4EX1 - chains A and B of the 4 polymer chains in the assembly; structure by X-ray diffraction, 1.66 A resolution.

[Chain A]
Molecule: Insulin A chain
Organism: Homo sapiens
UniProtKB: P01308 (INS_HUMAN); residues 1-21 here correspond to UniProt positions 90-110 (UniProt number = residue number + 89)
Sequence (21 residues; numbered 1 to 21; the number before each row is that of its first residue):
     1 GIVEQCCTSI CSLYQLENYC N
Disulfide bonds: Cys6-Cys11

[Chain B]
Molecule: Insulin B chain
Organism: Homo sapiens
UniProtKB: P01308 (INS_HUMAN); residues 1-30 here correspond to UniProt positions 25-54 (UniProt number = residue number + 24)
Sequence (30 residues; row label = number of the first residue in the row):
     1 FVNQHLCGSH LVEALYLVCG ERGFFYTPKT
Metal / ion sites: Zn2+ near His10 (its only coordinating residue here)

[How chain A and chain B interact]
Residue-residue contacts (44; chain A residue first):
  Gly1(A) - Thr30(B)  hydrogen bond (backbone-side chain)
  Ile2(A) - Leu11(B)  hydrophobic
  Ile2(A) - Leu15(B)  hydrophobic
  Val3(A) - Pro28(B)  hydrophobic
  Glu4(A) - Thr30(B)  hydrogen bond
  Cys6(A) - Gln4(B)
  Cys6(A) - His5(B)
  Cys6(A) - Leu6(B)  hydrogen bond (backbone-backbone)
  Cys6(A) - Leu11(B)  hydrophobic
  Cys7(A) - His5(B)
  Cys7(A) - Leu6(B)  hydrogen bond (backbone-backbone)
  Cys7(A) - Cys7(B)  disulfide
  Thr8(A) - His5(B)  hydrogen bond (backbone-side chain)
  Ser9(A) - His5(B)
  Ile10(A) - Asn3(B)
  Ile10(A) - Gln4(B)
  Ile10(A) - His5(B)
  Cys11(A) - Asn3(B)
  Cys11(A) - Gln4(B)  hydrogen bond (backbone-backbone)
  Ser12(A) - Val2(B)
  Ser12(A) - Asn3(B)  hydrogen bond (backbone-side chain)
  Leu13(A) - Phe1(B)  hydrophobic
  Leu13(A) - Val2(B)
  Leu13(A) - Val18(B)  hydrophobic
  Tyr14(A) - Phe1(B)
  Leu16(A) - Leu6(B)  hydrophobic
  Leu16(A) - Leu11(B)  hydrophobic
  Leu16(A) - Ala14(B)  hydrophobic
  Leu16(A) - Leu15(B)
  Leu16(A) - Val18(B)  hydrophobic
  Glu17(A) - Val18(B)
  Glu17(A) - Arg22(B)  salt bridge
  Tyr19(A) - Leu15(B)  hydrophobic
  Tyr19(A) - Phe24(B)
  Tyr19(A) - Phe25(B)  hydrogen bond (backbone-backbone)
  Cys20(A) - Cys19(B)  disulfide
  Cys20(A) - Arg22(B)
  Cys20(A) - Gly23(B)
  Cys20(A) - Phe24(B)  hydrophobic
  Cys20(A) - Phe25(B)
  Asn21(A) - Arg22(B)
  Asn21(A) - Gly23(B)  hydrogen bond (backbone-backbone)
  Asn21(A) - Phe24(B)
  Asn21(A) - Phe25(B)
Also at the interface, not in a pair above, chain A (20 interface residues in all): Gln15, Asn18
Also at the interface, not in a pair above, chain B (20 interface residues in all): Tyr26, Thr27
Cross-chain cystine bridges: Cys7(A)-Cys7(B), Cys20(A)-Cys19(B)

[Overview]
The chain A/chain B interface involves 20 residues from each chain; the contacts include 2 disulfide bonds, 9
hydrogen bonds and 1 salt bridge. Polar contacts include Glu17(A)-Arg22(B), Gly1(A)-Thr30(B) and
Glu4(A)-Thr30(B).
Chain A is Insulin A chain and chain B is Insulin B chain, both from Homo sapiens; the structure, Human
Insulin, was determined by X-ray diffraction, deposited together with 4EWW, 4EWX, 4EWZ, 4EX0, 4EXX, 4EY1 and
17 further entries.
